PDB entry 3FPV | X-ray diffraction, 2.20 A resolution | chains A and F of the 8 polymer chains in the assembly

Chain A (and F):
Name: Extracellular haem-binding protein
From: Streptomyces reticuli
Notes: chain F of this document is another copy of the same molecule, construct and numbering; everything in this record applies to it too
Reference sequence: Q9RIM2 (Q9RIM2_STRRE); residues -31 to 156 here correspond to UniProt positions 1-188 (UniProt number = residue number + 32)
Sequence (192 residues; row label = number of the first residue in the row; numbers below 1 keep their minus sign (Gly-35 is residue -35)):
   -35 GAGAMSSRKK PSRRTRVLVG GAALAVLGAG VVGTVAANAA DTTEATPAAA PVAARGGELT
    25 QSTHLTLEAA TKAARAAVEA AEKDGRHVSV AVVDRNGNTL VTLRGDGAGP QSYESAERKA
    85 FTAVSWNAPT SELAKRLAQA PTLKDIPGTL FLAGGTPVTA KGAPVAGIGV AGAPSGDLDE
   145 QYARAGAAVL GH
Not modelled in the structure: -35 to 15
Construct notes: expression tag (-35 to -32)
Ligand contacts: Fe ion (FE): Gln75, Ser76, Ser79, Ala135, Gly136

Chain A / chain F interface:
Contacting residue pairs - 59 pairs, chain A then chain F:
  Val16(A) with Pro121(F); Val122(F); Thr123(F), hydrogen bond (backbone-backbone); Ala151(F)
  Ala17(A) with Thr123(F); Leu154(F); Gly155(F), hydrogen bond (backbone-backbone)
  Ala18(A) with Leu29(F), hydrophobic; Thr123(F), hydrogen bond (backbone-backbone); Ala124(F)
  Arg19(A) with His156(F), hydrogen bond (side chain-backbone)
  Glu22(A) with His28(F); Leu29(F); Thr30(F), hydrogen bond (backbone-backbone); Ala33(F); Lys36(F), salt bridge; Val153(F); Leu154(F); Gly155(F)
  Leu23(A) with His28(F); Thr30(F); Ala124(F), hydrophobic
  Thr24(A) with Thr27(F); His28(F), hydrogen bond (backbone-backbone); Leu29(F); Thr30(F)
  Gln25(A) with Gln25(F); Ser26(F); Thr27(F), hydrogen bond
  Ser26(A) with Thr24(F); Gln25(F), hydrogen bond (backbone-side chain); Ser26(F), hydrogen bond; His28(F), hydrogen bond
  Thr27(A) with Leu23(F); Thr24(F); Gln25(F), hydrogen bond
  His28(A) with Glu22(F); Leu23(F); Thr24(F), hydrogen bond (backbone-backbone); Ser26(F), hydrogen bond
  Leu29(A) with Ala18(F), hydrophobic; Glu22(F)
  Thr30(A) with Glu22(F), hydrogen bond (backbone-backbone)
  Ala33(A) with Glu22(F)
  Lys36(A) with Glu22(F)
  Asn60(A) with Asn60(F); Asn62(F), hydrogen bond (backbone-side chain)
  Asn62(A) with Asn60(F), hydrogen bond (side chain-backbone)
  Pro121(A) with Val16(F)
  Val122(A) with Val16(F)
  Thr123(A) with Val16(F), hydrogen bond (backbone-backbone); Ala17(F); Ala18(F), hydrogen bond (backbone-backbone)
  Ala124(A) with Leu23(F), hydrophobic
  Ala151(A) with Val16(F), hydrophobic
  Leu154(A) with Glu22(F)
  Gly155(A) with Ala17(F); Glu22(F)
  His156(A) with Arg19(F), hydrogen bond (backbone-side chain)
Also at the interface, not in a pair above, chain A (27 interface residues in all): Gly21, Val153
Also at the interface, not in a pair above, chain F (28 interface residues in all): Gly21, Lys125

Overview:
Chain A and chain F form an interface of 27 and 28 residues respectively, with 19 hydrogen bonds and 1 salt
bridge. Among the polar pairs are Glu22(A)-Lys36(F), Arg19(A)-His156(F) and Gln25(A)-Thr27(F). Bound to chain
A: Fe ion.
Chain A and chain F are both Extracellular haem-binding protein (Streptomyces reticuli); the structure,
Crystal Structure of HbpS, was determined by X-ray diffraction (same publication as 3FPW).
